4EJ8 - chains A and B; structure by X-ray diffraction, 2.35 A resolution.

== Chain A (and B) ==
Name: Protease
From: Human immunodeficiency virus 1
Notes: EC 3.4.23.16; chain B of this document is another copy of the same molecule, construct and numbering; everything in this record applies to it too
Reference sequence: P12499 (POL_HV1Z2); residues 1-99 here correspond to UniProt positions 490-588 (UniProt number = residue number + 489)
Amino-acid sequence (99 residues; each row starts with the number of its first residue):
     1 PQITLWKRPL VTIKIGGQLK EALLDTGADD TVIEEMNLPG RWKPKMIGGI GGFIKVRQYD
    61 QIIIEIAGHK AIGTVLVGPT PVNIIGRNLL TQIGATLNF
Construct notes: engineered mutation Lys7 (Gln496 in P12499), Ile33 (Leu522 in P12499), Ile63 (Leu552 in P12499), Ala67 (Cys556 in P12499), Ala95 (Cys584 in P12499); conflict Arg41 (Lys530 in P12499)
Small-molecule neighbours: 1H-indole-6-carboxylic acid (1F1): Trp42, Pro44, Lys45, Lys55, Val56, Arg57
Swiss-Prot annotation at these positions:
  - region (Dimerization of protease): Pro1 to Leu5, Gly49 to Lys55, Asn88 to Gly94, Thr96 to Phe99
  - active site: Asp25 (For protease activity)
  - site: Phe99 (Cleavage)
Reported in the primary citation:
  - conformationally variable residues (loop rearrangement): Lys43 to Gln58
  - contacts within the chain: Glu35-Arg57 (hydrogen bond)
  - binding site for 1H-indole-6-carboxylic acid: Trp42, Pro44, Lys55, Val56

== Interface between chain A and chain B ==
Contacting residue pairs (91; chain A residue first):
  Pro1(A) - Leu97(B)
  Pro1(A) - Asn98(B)
  Pro1(A) - Phe99(B)  hydrogen bond (backbone-backbone)
  Gln2(A) - Thr96(B)
  Gln2(A) - Leu97(B)
  Gln2(A) - Asn98(B)  hydrogen bond
  Ile3(A) - Thr96(B)
  Ile3(A) - Leu97(B)  hydrogen bond (backbone-backbone)
  Thr4(A) - Thr96(B)
  Leu5(A) - Arg87(B)  hydrogen bond (backbone-side chain)
  Leu5(A) - Leu90(B)  hydrophobic
  Leu5(A) - Thr91(B)
  Leu5(A) - Ala95(B)
  Trp6(A) - Arg87(B)
  Trp6(A) - Thr91(B)
  Trp6(A) - Gln92(B)
  Lys7(A) - Arg87(B)
  Arg8(A) - Asp29(B)
  Arg8(A) - Arg87(B)
  Pro9(A) - Thr26(B)
  Pro9(A) - Arg87(B)
  Leu23(A) - Gly27(B)
  Leu24(A) - Thr26(B)  hydrogen bond (backbone-side chain)
  Leu24(A) - Leu97(B)  hydrophobic
  Leu24(A) - Phe99(B)  hydrophobic
  Asp25(A) - Asp25(B)
  Asp25(A) - Thr26(B)
  Asp25(A) - Gly27(B)  hydrogen bond (side chain-backbone)
  Thr26(A) - Leu5(B)
  Thr26(A) - Pro9(B)
  Thr26(A) - Leu24(B)  hydrogen bond (side chain-backbone)
  Thr26(A) - Asp25(B)
  Thr26(A) - Thr26(B)  hydrogen bond (backbone-side chain)
  Thr26(A) - Leu97(B)
  Gly27(A) - Leu23(B)
  Gly27(A) - Asp25(B)  hydrogen bond (backbone-side chain)
  Asp29(A) - Arg8(B)
  Gly48(A) - Ile50(B)
  Gly49(A) - Gly49(B)
  Gly49(A) - Ile50(B)
  Gly49(A) - Gly51(B)  hydrogen bond (backbone-backbone)
  Ile50(A) - Gly48(B)
  Ile50(A) - Gly49(B)
  Gly51(A) - Gly49(B)  hydrogen bond (backbone-backbone)
  Gly51(A) - Gly52(B)
  Gly51(A) - Phe53(B)
  Gly52(A) - Gly51(B)  hydrogen bond (backbone-backbone)
  Gly52(A) - Gly52(B)
  Phe53(A) - Gly51(B)
  Ile66(A) - Phe99(B)
  His69(A) - Phe99(B)
  Arg87(A) - Leu5(B)  hydrogen bond (side chain-backbone)
  Arg87(A) - Trp6(B)  hydrogen bond (side chain-backbone)
  Arg87(A) - Lys7(B)
  Arg87(A) - Arg8(B)
  Arg87(A) - Pro9(B)
  Leu90(A) - Leu5(B)  hydrophobic
  Thr91(A) - Leu5(B)
  Thr91(A) - Trp6(B)
  Ile93(A) - Phe99(B)  hydrophobic
  Gly94(A) - Asn98(B)
  Gly94(A) - Phe99(B)
  Ala95(A) - Leu5(B)
  Ala95(A) - Asn98(B)
  Ala95(A) - Phe99(B)  hydrophobic
  Thr96(A) - Gln2(B)  hydrogen bond
  Thr96(A) - Ile3(B)
  Thr96(A) - Thr4(B)
  Thr96(A) - Thr96(B)
  Thr96(A) - Leu97(B)
  Thr96(A) - Asn98(B)  hydrogen bond (backbone-backbone)
  Leu97(A) - Pro1(B)
  Leu97(A) - Gln2(B)
  Leu97(A) - Ile3(B)  hydrogen bond (backbone-backbone)
  Leu97(A) - Leu24(B)  hydrophobic
  Leu97(A) - Thr26(B)
  Leu97(A) - Thr96(B)
  Asn98(A) - Pro1(B)
  Asn98(A) - Gln2(B)
  Asn98(A) - Gly94(B)
  Asn98(A) - Ala95(B)
  Asn98(A) - Thr96(B)  hydrogen bond (backbone-backbone)
  Asn98(A) - Asn98(B)
  Phe99(A) - Pro1(B)  hydrogen bond (backbone-backbone)
  Phe99(A) - Ile3(B)  hydrophobic
  Phe99(A) - Leu24(B)  hydrophobic
  Phe99(A) - Ala67(B)  hydrophobic
  Phe99(A) - His69(B)
  Phe99(A) - Ile93(B)
  Phe99(A) - Gly94(B)
  Phe99(A) - Ala95(B)  hydrophobic
Also at the interface, not in a pair above, chain A (35 interface residues in all): Ala67, Gln92
Also at the interface, not in a pair above, chain B (35 interface residues in all): Ile66

== Summary ==
Chain A and chain B each contribute 35 residues to their interface; the contacts include 19 hydrogen bonds.
Among the polar pairs are Gln2(A)-Asn98(B), Leu5(A)-Arg87(B) and Leu24(A)-Thr26(B). Ligands of chain A:
1H-indole-6-carboxylic acid. The paper reports a binding site for 1H-indole-6-carboxylic acid at Trp42(A),
Pro44(A) and Lys55(A) among others; conformational variability at Lys43(A).
Chain A and chain B are both Protease (Human immunodeficiency virus 1); the structure, Apo HIV Protease (PR)
dimer in closed form with fragment 1F1 in the outside/top of flap, was determined by X-ray diffraction
together with 4EJD, 4EJK and 4EJL from the same study.
